PDB entry 4CDX | X-ray diffraction, 2.80 A resolution | chains B and C of the 4 polymer chains in the assembly

# Chain B
Molecule: VP2
Organism: Enterovirus A71
UniProt: B2ZUN0 (B2ZUN0_9ENTO); residues 1-254 here correspond to UniProt positions 70-323 (UniProt number = residue number + 69)
Sequence (254 residues; row label = number of the first residue in the row):
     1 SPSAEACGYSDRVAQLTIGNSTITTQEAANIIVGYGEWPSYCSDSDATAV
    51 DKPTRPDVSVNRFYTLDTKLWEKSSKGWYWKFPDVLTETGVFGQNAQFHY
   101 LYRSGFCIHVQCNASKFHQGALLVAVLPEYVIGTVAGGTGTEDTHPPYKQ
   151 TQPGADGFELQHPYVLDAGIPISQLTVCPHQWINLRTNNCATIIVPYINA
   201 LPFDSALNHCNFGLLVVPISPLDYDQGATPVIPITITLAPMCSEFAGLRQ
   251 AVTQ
Disordered / not traced: 1-9

# Chain C
Molecule: VP3
Organism: Enterovirus A71
UniProt: B2ZUN0 (B2ZUN0_9ENTO); residues 1-242 here correspond to UniProt positions 324-565 (UniProt number = residue number + 323)
Sequence (242 residues; numbered 1 to 242; the number before each row is that of its first residue):
     1 GFPTELKPGTNQFLTTDDGVSAPILPNFHPTPCIHIPGEVRNLLELCQVE
    51 TILEVNNVPTNATSLMERLRFPVSAQAGKGELCAVFRADPGRNGPWQSTL
   101 LGQLCGYYTQWSGSLEVTFMFTGSFMATGKMLIAYTPPGGPLPKDRATAM
   151 LGTHVIWDFGLQSSVTLVIPWISNTHYRAHARDGVFDYYTTGLVSIWYQT
   201 NYVVPIGAPNTAYIIALAAAQKNFTMKLCKDASDILQTGTIQ
Bound ions: Na+ near Glu-5 (its only coordinating residue here)

# Chain B / chain C interface
Pairs across the interface (75):
  Tyr-35(B) / Gly-38(C)
  Glu-37(B) / His-35(C)  salt bridge
  Glu-37(B) / Pro-37(C)
  Asp-46(B) / Ile-34(C)
  Asp-46(B) / His-35(C)  hydrogen bond (side chain-backbone)
  Lys-116(B) / Ser-124(C)
  Lys-116(B) / Phe-125(C)  hydrogen bond (backbone-backbone)
  Lys-116(B) / Met-126(C)  hydrogen bond (backbone-backbone)
  Phe-117(B) / Met-126(C)  hydrophobic
  Phe-117(B) / Ile-206(C)
  Phe-117(B) / Gly-207(C)
  Phe-117(B) / Ala-208(C)  hydrophobic
  Phe-117(B) / Pro-209(C)
  His-118(B) / Ser-124(C)
  Gln-119(B) / Thr-122(C)
  Gln-119(B) / Gly-123(C)
  Gln-119(B) / Ser-124(C)  hydrogen bond (side chain-backbone)
  Gln-119(B) / Pro-209(C)
  Gln-119(B) / Thr-211(C)  hydrogen bond (side chain-backbone)
  Gln-119(B) / Ala-212(C)
  Gly-120(B) / Thr-122(C)
  Ala-121(B) / Thr-122(C)
  Pro-163(B) / Met-66(C)  hydrophobic
  Tyr-164(B) / Glu-54(C)  hydrogen bond
  Tyr-164(B) / Leu-65(C)
  Tyr-164(B) / Met-66(C)
  Tyr-164(B) / Arg-68(C)
  Ile-172(B) / Leu-69(C)  hydrophobic
  Ser-173(B) / Thr-51(C)
  Ser-173(B) / Ile-52(C)  hydrogen bond (backbone-backbone)
  Ser-173(B) / Leu-69(C)
  Ser-173(B) / Ser-98(C)  hydrogen bond (side chain-backbone)
  Gln-174(B) / Ser-98(C)  hydrogen bond (side chain-backbone)
  Gln-174(B) / Leu-100(C)
  Gln-174(B) / Gln-103(C)
  Thr-176(B) / Val-49(C)
  Thr-176(B) / Glu-50(C)  hydrogen bond (side chain-backbone)
  Thr-176(B) / Thr-51(C)
  Val-177(B) / Val-49(C)  hydrophobic
  Val-177(B) / Leu-100(C)  hydrophobic
  Trp-182(B) / Ile-52(C)  hydrophobic
  Trp-182(B) / Met-120(C)  hydrophobic
  Trp-182(B) / Ile-215(C)  hydrophobic
  Asn-184(B) / Met-120(C)
  Asn-184(B) / Phe-121(C)  hydrogen bond (side chain-backbone)
  Asn-184(B) / Thr-122(C)
  Asn-184(B) / Ser-163(C)
  Arg-186(B) / Phe-121(C)
  Arg-186(B) / Gly-123(C)
  Arg-186(B) / Ser-124(C)  hydrogen bond (side chain-backbone)
  Arg-186(B) / Phe-125(C)
  Arg-186(B) / Ala-127(C)
  Arg-186(B) / Gly-160(C)  hydrogen bond (side chain-backbone)
  Thr-187(B) / Ser-163(C)
  Pro-196(B) / Pro-37(C)  hydrophobic
  Tyr-197(B) / Pro-37(C)
  Asn-199(B) / Ile-36(C)
  Ala-200(B) / Ile-34(C)
  Ala-200(B) / Ile-36(C)  hydrophobic
  Leu-201(B) / Ile-34(C)
  Pro-202(B) / Ile-34(C)
  Val-217(B) / Met-66(C)  hydrophobic
  Pro-218(B) / Met-66(C)
  Ile-219(B) / Met-66(C)  hydrophobic
  Ile-219(B) / Leu-69(C)  hydrophobic
  Ile-219(B) / Arg-70(C)
  Ile-219(B) / Ile-215(C)  hydrophobic
  Ser-220(B) / Thr-122(C)  hydrogen bond
  Ser-220(B) / Tyr-213(C)
  Pro-221(B) / Arg-70(C)
  Pro-221(B) / Tyr-213(C)  hydrophobic
  Tyr-224(B) / Pro-209(C)  hydrophobic
  Asp-225(B) / Gly-207(C)
  Asp-225(B) / Ala-208(C)  hydrogen bond (side chain-backbone)
  Asp-225(B) / Pro-209(C)
Also at the interface, not in a pair above, chain B (35 interface residues in all): Ile-198, Asp-223
Also at the interface, not in a pair above, chain C (42 interface residues in all): Thr-99, Phe-159, Leu-161, Tyr-202, Pro-205, Leu-217

# Summary
The interface between chain B and chain C involves 35 residues on one side and 42 on the other, with 15
hydrogen bonds and 1 salt bridge. Polar pairs include Glu-37(B)/His-35(C), Asp-46(B)/His-35(C) and
Gln-119(B)/Ser-124(C).
Chain B is VP2 and chain C is VP3, both from Enterovirus A71; the structure, Crystal structure of human
Enterovirus 71 in complex with the uncoating inhibitor GPP12, was determined by X-ray diffraction together
with 4CDQ, 4CDU, 4CDW, 4CEW and 4CEY from the same study.
